PDB entry 9CU0 | electron microscopy, 3.94 A resolution | chains A and B of the 7 polymer chains in the assembly

# Chain A
Protein: Nitrogenase molybdenum-iron protein alpha chain
Organism: Azotobacter vinelandii
Notes: EC 1.18.6.1
UniProtKB: P07328 (NIFD_AZOVI); residues 1-492 here = UniProt positions 1-492
Amino-acid sequence (492 residues; numbered 1 to 492; the number before each row is that of its first residue):
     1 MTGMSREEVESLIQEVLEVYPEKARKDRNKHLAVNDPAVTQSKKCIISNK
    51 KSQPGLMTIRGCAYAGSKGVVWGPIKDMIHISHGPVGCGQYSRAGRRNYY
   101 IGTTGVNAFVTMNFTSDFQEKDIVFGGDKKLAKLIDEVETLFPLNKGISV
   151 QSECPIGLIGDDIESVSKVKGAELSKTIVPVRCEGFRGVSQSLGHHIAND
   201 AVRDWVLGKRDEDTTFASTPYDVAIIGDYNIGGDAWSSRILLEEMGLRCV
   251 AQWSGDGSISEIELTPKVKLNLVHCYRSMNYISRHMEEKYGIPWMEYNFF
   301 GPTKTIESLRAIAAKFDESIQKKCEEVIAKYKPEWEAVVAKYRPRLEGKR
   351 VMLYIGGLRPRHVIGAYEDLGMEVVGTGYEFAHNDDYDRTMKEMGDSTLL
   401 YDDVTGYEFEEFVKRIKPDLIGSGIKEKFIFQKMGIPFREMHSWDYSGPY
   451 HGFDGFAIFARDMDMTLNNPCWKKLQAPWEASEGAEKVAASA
Unresolved in the structure: 1-3, 481-492
UniProt features mapped onto this chain:
  - binding site ([8Fe-7S] cluster): Cys62, Cys88, Cys154
  - binding site ([7Fe-Mo-9S-C-homocitryl] cluster): Cys275, His442
  - mutagenesis: His195 (H195Q: No nitrogenase activity)
Ion coordination: fe(8)-S(7) cluster Fe: Cys62, Cys88, Cys154 (shared with Cys70(B), Cys95(B), Cys153(B) of chain B); Fe ion near Cys275 (its only coordinating residue here)
Residues lining bound ligands:
  - fe(8)-S(7) cluster (CLF): Cys62, Tyr64, Pro85, Gly87, Cys88, Tyr91, Glu153, Cys154, Gly185
  - 3-hydroxy-3-carboxy-adipic acid (HCA): Ala65, Val70, Gly95, Arg96, Gln191, Gly424, Ile425, His442, Ser443
  - ICS (iron-sulfur-molybdenum cluster with interstitial carbon): Val70, Arg96, Gln191, His195, Tyr229, Ile231, Cys275, Ser278, Ile355, Gly356, Gly357, Leu358, Arg359, Phe381, His442

# Chain B
Protein: Nitrogenase molybdenum-iron protein beta chain
Organism: Azotobacter vinelandii
Notes: EC 1.18.6.1
UniProtKB: P07329 (NIFK_AZOVI); numbering as in UniProt (aligned over 1-523)
Amino-acid sequence (523 residues; each row starts with the number of its first residue):
     1 MSQQVDKIKASYPLFLDQDYKDMLAKKRDGFEEKYPQDKIDEVFQWTTTK
    51 EYQELNFQREALTVNPAKACQPLGAVLCALGFEKTMPYVHGSQGCVAYFR
   101 SYFNRHFREPVSCVSDSMTEDAAVFGGQQNMKDGLQNCKATYKPDMIAVS
   151 TTCMAEVIGDDLNAFINNSKKEGFIPDEFPVPFAHTPSFVGSHVTGWDNM
   201 FEGIARYFTLKSMDDKVVGSNKKINIVPGFETYLGNFRVIKRMLSEMGVG
   251 YSLLSDPEEVLDTPADGQFRMYAGGTTQEEMKDAPNALNTVLLQPWHLEK
   301 TKKFVEGTWKHEVPKLNIPMGLDWTDEFLMKVSEISGQPIPASLTKERGR
   351 LVDMMTDSHTWLHGKRFALWGDPDFVMGLVKFLLELGCEPVHILCHNGNK
   401 RWKKAVDAILAASPYGKNATVYIGKDLWHLRSLVFTDKPDFMIGNSYGKF
   451 IQRDTLHKGKEFEVPLIRIGFPIFDRHHLHRSTTLGYEGAMQILTTLVNS
   501 ILERLDEETRGMQATDYNHDLVR
Unresolved in the structure: 1
UniProt features mapped onto this chain:
  - binding site ([8Fe-7S] cluster): Cys70, Cys95, Cys153, Ser188
Ion coordination: fe(8)-S(7) cluster Fe: Cys70, Cys95, Cys153 (shared with Cys62(A), Cys88(A), Cys154(A) of chain A); Fe ion site 1: Arg108, Glu109 (shared with 2 residues of chain D); Fe ion site 2: Asp353, Asp357 (shared with 2 residues of chain D)
Residues lining bound ligands: fe(8)-S(7) cluster (CLF): Cys70, Pro72, Ser92, Gly94, Cys95, Tyr98, Phe99, Thr152, Cys153, Ser188

# Chain A / chain B interface
Pairs across the interface (181; chain A residue first):
  Val19(A) - Ala140(B)
  Tyr20(A) - Thr141(B)
  Pro21(A) - Gln136(B)
  Pro21(A) - Asn137(B)
  Pro21(A) - Ala140(B)  hydrophobic
  Ala24(A) - Asn137(B)
  Ser52(A) - Gln93(B)  hydrogen bond
  Ser52(A) - Ser117(B)  hydrogen bond (backbone-side chain)
  Pro54(A) - Ser115(B)
  Pro54(A) - Asp116(B)
  Pro54(A) - Asn130(B)
  Pro54(A) - Asp133(B)
  Pro54(A) - Gly134(B)
  Pro54(A) - Asn137(B)  hydrogen bond (backbone-side chain)
  Gly55(A) - Ser115(B)  hydrogen bond (backbone-backbone)
  Gly55(A) - Gly134(B)
  Gly55(A) - Asn137(B)
  Gly55(A) - Cys138(B)  hydrogen bond (backbone-backbone)
  Leu56(A) - Asn137(B)
  Leu56(A) - Thr141(B)
  Leu56(A) - Tyr142(B)  hydrogen bond (backbone-side chain)
  Met57(A) - Arg100(B)
  Met57(A) - Cys113(B)
  Met57(A) - Val114(B)  hydrophobic
  Met57(A) - Tyr142(B)
  Thr58(A) - Gln93(B)
  Thr58(A) - Arg100(B)
  Arg60(A) - Gln93(B)
  Arg60(A) - Ala97(B)
  Gly61(A) - Gln93(B)  hydrogen bond (backbone-side chain)
  Gly61(A) - Gly94(B)
  Cys62(A) - Gly94(B)
  Ala65(A) - Tyr98(B)
  Lys76(A) - Glu32(B)  salt bridge
  Pro85(A) - Ser188(B)
  Val86(A) - Lys68(B)
  Val86(A) - Ala69(B)
  Val86(A) - Cys70(B)
  Gly87(A) - Cys70(B)
  Gln90(A) - Pro66(B)  hydrogen bond (side chain-backbone)
  Gln90(A) - Lys68(B)
  Gln90(A) - Tyr102(B)
  Gln90(A) - Tyr447(B)
  Tyr91(A) - Ala69(B)
  Tyr91(A) - Cys70(B)  hydrogen bond
  Tyr91(A) - Leu73(B)
  Tyr91(A) - Tyr98(B)  hydrophobic
  Tyr91(A) - Phe99(B)  hydrophobic
  Tyr91(A) - Tyr102(B)  hydrophobic
  Ser92(A) - Tyr98(B)
  Arg93(A) - Asn65(B)  hydrogen bond
  Arg93(A) - Tyr447(B)
  Arg93(A) - Phe450(B)
  Gly95(A) - Arg105(B)  hydrogen bond (backbone-side chain)
  Tyr99(A) - Ser11(B)
  Ile101(A) - Lys34(B)
  Gly102(A) - Lys34(B)
  Thr103(A) - Ile40(B)
  Thr104(A) - Arg453(B)  hydrogen bond
  Thr104(A) - Asp454(B)
  Gly105(A) - Trp428(B)
  Val106(A) - Ile40(B)
  Val106(A) - Val43(B)  hydrophobic
  Asn107(A) - Lys34(B)
  Met112(A) - Asn65(B)
  Asn113(A) - Thr63(B)
  Asn113(A) - Val64(B)
  Asn113(A) - Asn65(B)  hydrogen bond (backbone-backbone)
  Asn113(A) - Pro66(B)
  Phe114(A) - Leu62(B)  hydrophobic
  Phe114(A) - Thr63(B)
  Thr115(A) - Thr63(B)  hydrogen bond (backbone-backbone)
  Ser116(A) - Ala61(B)
  Asp117(A) - Thr63(B)  hydrogen bond
  Asp117(A) - Lys68(B)  salt bridge
  Asp117(A) - His396(B)  salt bridge
  Phe118(A) - Phe189(B)
  Gln119(A) - Phe189(B)
  Glu120(A) - Phe189(B)
  Ile123(A) - Phe189(B)  hydrophobic
  Lys130(A) - Ala61(B)
  Lys133(A) - Glu60(B)  salt bridge
  Lys133(A) - Ala61(B)
  Leu134(A) - Ala61(B)
  Leu134(A) - Leu62(B)  hydrophobic
  Glu137(A) - Gln58(B)
  Glu137(A) - Arg59(B)
  Glu137(A) - Glu60(B)
  Glu137(A) - Leu62(B)
  Val138(A) - Leu62(B)  hydrophobic
  Thr140(A) - Trp46(B)
  Leu141(A) - Tyr52(B)  hydrogen bond (backbone-side chain)
  Leu141(A) - Leu55(B)  hydrophobic
  Leu141(A) - Asn56(B)
  Phe142(A) - Tyr52(B)
  Phe142(A) - Trp428(B)  hydrophobic
  Pro143(A) - Trp46(B)
  Leu144(A) - Tyr35(B)
  Leu144(A) - Ile40(B)  hydrophobic
  Lys146(A) - Glu32(B)
  Lys146(A) - Glu33(B)  salt bridge
  Lys146(A) - Tyr35(B)
  Cys154(A) - Met154(B)  hydrophobic
  Pro155(A) - Cys153(B)
  Leu158(A) - Met154(B)
  Leu158(A) - Val157(B)  hydrophobic
  Ile159(A) - Val157(B)  hydrophobic
  Phe186(A) - Ser92(B)
  Phe186(A) - Thr119(B)
  Phe186(A) - Glu120(B)
  Phe186(A) - Ala123(B)  hydrophobic
  Phe186(A) - Met154(B)  hydrophobic
  Arg187(A) - Glu120(B)
  Gly188(A) - Thr119(B)
  Gly188(A) - Glu120(B)
  Val189(A) - Gln93(B)  hydrogen bond (backbone-side chain)
  Gly232(A) - Ser11(B)
  Gly232(A) - Phe15(B)
  Gly233(A) - Phe15(B)
  Trp236(A) - Phe15(B)  hydrophobic
  Trp236(A) - Met23(B)
  Trp236(A) - Leu24(B)
  Ser237(A) - Tyr20(B)
  Arg239(A) - Met23(B)
  Arg239(A) - Lys27(B)
  Arg239(A) - Phe31(B)
  Ile240(A) - Tyr20(B)
  Ile240(A) - Met23(B)
  Arg248(A) - Phe31(B)
  Cys249(A) - Phe31(B)
  Val250(A) - Phe31(B)
  Gln252(A) - Lys27(B)
  Asp256(A) - Lys27(B)  salt bridge
  Asp256(A) - Glu32(B)
  Ser258(A) - Glu32(B)  hydrogen bond (side chain-backbone)
  Ser260(A) - Phe31(B)  hydrogen bond (side chain-backbone)
  Ser260(A) - Glu32(B)  hydrogen bond (side chain-backbone)
  Ser260(A) - Glu33(B)
  Glu261(A) - Lys27(B)  salt bridge
  Glu261(A) - Phe31(B)
  Glu261(A) - Glu32(B)
  Tyr331(A) - Ser2(B)
  Glu334(A) - Ser2(B)
  Glu334(A) - Gln3(B)  hydrogen bond (side chain-backbone)
  Lys341(A) - Val5(B)
  Tyr342(A) - Ile8(B)
  Gly406(A) - Tyr142(B)
  Tyr407(A) - Thr141(B)
  Tyr407(A) - Tyr142(B)  hydrophobic
  Glu410(A) - Phe269(B)
  Ile425(A) - Asn104(B)
  Lys426(A) - Ala97(B)
  Lys426(A) - Arg100(B)
  Lys426(A) - Ser101(B)
  Lys426(A) - Asn104(B)
  Phe429(A) - Arg108(B)
  Phe429(A) - Glu109(B)
  Phe429(A) - Pro110(B)
  Ile430(A) - Pro110(B)  hydrophobic
  Ile430(A) - Phe269(B)
  Lys433(A) - Glu109(B)  salt bridge
  Lys433(A) - Pro110(B)
  Lys433(A) - Thr263(B)
  Lys433(A) - Asp266(B)
  Lys433(A) - Gly267(B)  hydrogen bond (backbone-backbone)
  Lys433(A) - Gln268(B)  hydrogen bond (backbone-backbone)
  Met434(A) - Gly267(B)
  Gly448(A) - Ser11(B)  hydrogen bond (backbone-backbone)
  Pro449(A) - Ser11(B)
  Pro449(A) - Phe15(B)  hydrophobic
  Asp454(A) - Ser2(B)  hydrogen bond (side chain-backbone)
  Asp454(A) - Gln3(B)  hydrogen bond (side chain-backbone)
  Asp454(A) - Tyr20(B)  hydrogen bond
  Ala457(A) - Ile8(B)
  Ile458(A) - Gln3(B)
  Ile458(A) - Ile8(B)  hydrophobic
  Ile458(A) - Lys9(B)
  Arg461(A) - Ile8(B)  hydrogen bond (side chain-backbone)
  Leu475(A) - Ala265(B)
  Leu475(A) - Asp266(B)
  Leu475(A) - Gly267(B)
Interface residues without a listed pair, chain A (107 interface residues in all): Gln53, Tyr64, Cys88, Thr111, Gly185, Ser190, Phe216, Glu243, Ala337, Val338, Thr405, Gly435, Gln476
Interface residues without a listed pair, chain B (94 interface residues in all): Asp6, Ala10, Leu14, Lys26, Lys39, Phe44, Ala67, Ser112, Met118, Ile158, Met271

# Overview
107 residues of chain A and 94 residues of chain B are in contact, with 28 hydrogen bonds and 8 salt bridges.
Polar pairs include Lys76(A)-Glu32(B), Asp117(A)-Lys68(B) and Asp117(A)-His396(B). Fe(8)-S(7) cluster is bound
between chain A and chain B.
Here chain A is Nitrogenase molybdenum-iron protein alpha chain and chain B is Nitrogenase molybdenum-iron
protein beta chain, both from Azotobacter vinelandii. Entry 9CU0 (Azotobacter vinelandii 1:1:1
MoFeP:FeP:FeSII-Complex (C1 symmetry)) was determined by electron microscopy together with 9CTZ, 9CU1 and 9CU2
from the same study.
